PDB entry 6ZUA | X-ray diffraction, 1.14 A resolution | chain A

== Chain A ==
Protein: Copper-containing nitrite reductase
Source organism: Achromobacter cycloclastes
Notes: EC 1.7.2.1
UniProt: P25006 (NIR_ACHCY); residues 7-340 here correspond to UniProt positions 45-378 (UniProt number = residue number + 38)
Chain sequence (334 residues; numbered 7 to 340; the number before each row is that of its first residue):
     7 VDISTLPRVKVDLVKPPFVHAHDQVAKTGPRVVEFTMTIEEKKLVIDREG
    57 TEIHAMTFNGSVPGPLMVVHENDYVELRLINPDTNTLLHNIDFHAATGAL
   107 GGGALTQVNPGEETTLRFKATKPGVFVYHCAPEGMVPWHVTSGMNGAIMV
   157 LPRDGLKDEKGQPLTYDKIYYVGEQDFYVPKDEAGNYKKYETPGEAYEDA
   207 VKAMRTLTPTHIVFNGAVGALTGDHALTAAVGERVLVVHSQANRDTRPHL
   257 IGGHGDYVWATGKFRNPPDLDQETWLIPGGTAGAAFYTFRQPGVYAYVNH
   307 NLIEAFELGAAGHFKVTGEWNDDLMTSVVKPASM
Not modelled in the structure: 340
Metal / ion sites: Cu ion site 1: His95, Cys136, His145, Met150; Cu ion site 2: His100, His135, His306 (together with nitric oxide, nitrite ion)
Residues lining bound ligands:
  - nitric oxide / nitrite ion: Asp98, His100, His135, His255, Ile257, His306, Leu308
  - malonate ion (MLI): Gly225, Thr228, Phe312, Ala317, His319
  - nitric oxide (NO): Asp98, His100, His135, His255, Ile257, His306
  - nitrite ion (NO2): Asp98, His100, His135, His255, Ile257, His306, Leu308
Curated features (UniProtKB/Swiss-Prot):
  - binding site (Cu cation): His95, His100, His135, Cys136, His145, Met150, His306
From the paper describing this entry:
  - conformationally variable residues (side-chain flip): Asp98
  - catalytic residues: Asp98 (citing earlier work)

== In short ==
Bound to chain A: nitrite ion, malonate ion, nitric oxide and nitric oxide / nitrite ion. His95, Cys136,
His145 and Met150 coordinate Cu ion site 1. His100, His135 and His306 form the Cu ion site 2. UniProt lists 7
Cu cation-binding residues. From the paper: the catalytic residue Asp98; conformational variability at Asp98.
Chain A is Copper-containing nitrite reductase (Achromobacter cycloclastes); the structure, Cu nitrite
reductase from Achromobacter cycloclastes: MSOX series at 170K, dose point 4, was determined by X-ray
diffraction, deposited together with 6ZU6, 6ZUB, 6ZUD and 6ZUT.
